2BQ3 - chains A and P of the 3 polymer chains in the assembly; structure by X-ray diffraction, 2.00 A resolution.

Chain A:
Molecule: DNA polymerase IV
Source organism: Sulfolobus solfataricus
Notes: EC 2.7.7.7
UniProt: Q97W02 (DPO42_SULSO); residues 1-352 here = UniProt positions 1-352
Chain sequence (358 residues; each row starts with the number of its first residue; numbers below 1 keep their minus sign (His-5 is residue -5)):
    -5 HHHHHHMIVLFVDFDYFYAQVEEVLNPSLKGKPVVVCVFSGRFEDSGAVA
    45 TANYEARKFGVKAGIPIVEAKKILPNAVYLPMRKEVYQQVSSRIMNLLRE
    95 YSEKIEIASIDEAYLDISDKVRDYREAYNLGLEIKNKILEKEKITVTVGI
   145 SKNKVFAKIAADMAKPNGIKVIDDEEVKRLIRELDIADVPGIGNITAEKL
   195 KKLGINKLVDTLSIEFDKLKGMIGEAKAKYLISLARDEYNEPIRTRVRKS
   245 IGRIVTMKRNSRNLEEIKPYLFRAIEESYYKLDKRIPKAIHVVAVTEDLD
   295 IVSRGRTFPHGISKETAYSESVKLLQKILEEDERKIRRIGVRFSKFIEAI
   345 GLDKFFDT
Disordered / not traced: -5 to 0, 343-352
Metal / ion sites: Ca2+ site 1: Asp7, Glu106 (shared with DA14(P) of chain P); Ca2+ site 2: Phe8, Asp105; Ca2+ site 3: Ala181, Ile186
UniProt features mapped onto this chain:
  - active site: Glu106
  - binding site (Mg(2+)): Asp7, Asp105
  - site: Tyr12 (Substrate discrimination)
  - mutagenesis: Asp105 to Glu106 (Loss of function), Glu342 to Thr352 (Almost complete loss of interaction with PCNA)

Chain P:
Molecule: 14-nt DNA strand
Sequence (14 nucleotides; row label = number of the first residue in the row):
     1 GGGGGAAGGATTCA
Metal / ion sites: Ca2+: DA14 (shared with Asp7(A), Glu106(A) of chain A)

Chain A / chain P interface:
Contacting residue pairs - 29 pairs, chain A then chain P:
  Ala44(A) - DA14(P)  base contact
  Ala57(A) - DA14(P)  base contact
  Gly58(A) - DA14(P)  base contact
  Asp105(A) - DA14(P)  phosphate contact
  Glu106(A) - DA14(P)  phosphate contact
  Pro184(A) - DC13(P)  phosphate contact
  Gly185(A) - DT12(P)  sugar contact
  Gly185(A) - DC13(P)  hydrogen bond to the phosphate
  Ile186(A) - DT12(P)  phosphate contact
  Ile186(A) - DC13(P)  phosphate contact
  Gly187(A) - DT12(P)  hydrogen bond to the phosphate
  Gly187(A) - DC13(P)  phosphate contact
  Asn188(A) - DT12(P)  phosphate contact
  Ile189(A) - DT11(P)  phosphate contact
  Ile189(A) - DT12(P)  hydrogen bond to the phosphate
  Thr190(A) - DT11(P)  phosphate contact
  Thr190(A) - DT12(P)  hydrogen bond to the phosphate
  Lys193(A) - DT11(P)  salt bridge to the phosphate
  Val296(A) - DG9(P)  phosphate contact
  Ser297(A) - DG8(P)  phosphate contact
  Ser297(A) - DG9(P)  hydrogen bond to the phosphate
  Arg298(A) - DG8(P)  salt bridge to the phosphate
  Arg298(A) - DG9(P)  salt bridge to the phosphate
  Gly299(A) - DG8(P)  hydrogen bond to the phosphate
  Arg300(A) - DA7(P)  phosphate contact
  Thr301(A) - DA6(P)  sugar contact
  Thr301(A) - DA7(P)  hydrogen bond to the phosphate
  Lys321(A) - DG8(P)  salt bridge to the phosphate
  Lys339(A) - DA6(P)  salt bridge to the phosphate
Interface residues without a listed pair, chain A (30 interface residues in all): Tyr12, Val43, Thr45, Ile104, Lys152, Val183, Lys221, Asp294, Ile295
Interface residues without a listed pair, chain P (9 interface residues in all): DA10

Summary:
The interface between chain A and chain P involves 30 residues on one side and 9 on the other, with 7 hydrogen
bonds and 5 salt bridges. Among the polar pairs are Gly185(A)-DC13(P), Gly187(A)-DT12(P) and
Ile189(A)-DT12(P).
Chain A is DNA polymerase IV (Sulfolobus solfataricus) and chain P is a 14-nt DNA strand; the structure, DNA
Adduct Bypass Polymerization by Sulfolobus solfataricus Dpo4. Analysis and Crystal Structures of Multiple
Base-Pair Substitution ..., was determined by X-ray diffraction together with 2BQR, 2BQU and 2BR0 from the
same study.
